PDB entry 4MR3 | X-ray diffraction, 1.68 A resolution | chain A

== Chain A ==
Name: Bromodomain-containing protein 4
From: Homo sapiens
UniProt: O60885 (BRD4_HUMAN); residues 44-168 here = UniProt positions 44-168
Sequence (127 residues; row label = number of the first residue in the row):
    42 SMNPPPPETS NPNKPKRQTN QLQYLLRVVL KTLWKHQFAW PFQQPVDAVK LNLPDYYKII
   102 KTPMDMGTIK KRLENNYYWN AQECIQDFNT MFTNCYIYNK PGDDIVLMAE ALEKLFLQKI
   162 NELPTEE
Construct notes: expression tag (42-43)
Swiss-Prot annotation at these positions:
  - site: Asn140 (Acetylated histone binding)
  - cross-link: Lys99 (Glycyl lysine isopeptide (Lys-Gly) (interchain with G-Cter in SUMO2))
  - natural variant: Asp145 (D145G: Found in a patient with a neurodevelopmental syndrome; uncertain significance)
  - mutagenesis: Asn140 (N140A: Abolishes binding to acetylated histones)
Residues lining bound ligands: 1K0 (2-[4-(2-hydroxyethoxy)-3,5-dimethylphenyl]-5,7-dimethoxyquinazolin-4(3H)-one): Trp81, Pro82, Phe83, Gln85, Val87, Leu92, Leu94, Tyr97, Tyr139, Asn140, Ile146
What the authors report for this chain:
  - binding site for 1K0: Asn140

== Summary ==
Chain A binds compound 1K0. Curated annotation (UniProt) lists one mutagenesis site. From the paper: a binding
site for 1K0 at Asn140.
Chain A is Bromodomain-containing protein 4 (Homo sapiens); the structure, Crystal Structure of the first
bromodomain of human BRD4 in complex with a quinazolinone ligand (RVX-OH), was determined by X-ray
diffraction, deposited together with 4MR4, 4MR5 and 4MR6.
